6NT1 - chains A and C of the 4 polymer chains in the assembly; structure by X-ray diffraction, 2.20 A resolution.

== Chain A (and C) ==
Name: Catalase-3
Organism: Neurospora crassa (strain ATCC 24698 / 74-OR23-1A / CBS 708.71 / DSM 1257 / FGSC 987)
Notes: EC 1.11.1.6; chain C of this document is another copy of the same molecule, construct and numbering; everything in this record applies to it too
UniProt: Q9C169 (CAT3_NEUCR); residues 1-719 here = UniProt positions 1-719
Sequence (719 residues; each row starts with the number of its first residue):
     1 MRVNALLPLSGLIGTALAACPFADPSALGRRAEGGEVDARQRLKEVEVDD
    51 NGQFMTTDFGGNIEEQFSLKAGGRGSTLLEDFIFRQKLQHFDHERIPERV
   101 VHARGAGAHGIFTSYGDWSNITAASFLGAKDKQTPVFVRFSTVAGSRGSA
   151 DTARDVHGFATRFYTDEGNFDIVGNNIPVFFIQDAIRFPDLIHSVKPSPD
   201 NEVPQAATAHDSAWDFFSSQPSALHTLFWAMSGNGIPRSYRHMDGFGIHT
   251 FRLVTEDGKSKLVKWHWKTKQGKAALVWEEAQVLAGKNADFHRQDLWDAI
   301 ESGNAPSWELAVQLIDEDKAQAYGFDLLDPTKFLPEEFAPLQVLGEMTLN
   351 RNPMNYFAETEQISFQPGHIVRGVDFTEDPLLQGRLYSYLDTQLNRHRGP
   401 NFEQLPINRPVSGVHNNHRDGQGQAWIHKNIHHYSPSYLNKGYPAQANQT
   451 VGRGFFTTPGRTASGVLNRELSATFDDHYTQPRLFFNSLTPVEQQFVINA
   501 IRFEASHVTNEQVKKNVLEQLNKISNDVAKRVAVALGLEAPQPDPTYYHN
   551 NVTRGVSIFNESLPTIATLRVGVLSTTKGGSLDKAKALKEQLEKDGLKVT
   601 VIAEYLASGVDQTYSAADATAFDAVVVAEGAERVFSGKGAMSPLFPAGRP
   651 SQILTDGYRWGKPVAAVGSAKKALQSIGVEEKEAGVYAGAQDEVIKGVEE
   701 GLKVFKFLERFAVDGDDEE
Not modelled in the structure: 1-37 (chain C: 1-37, 717-719)
Ion coordination: heme Fe near Tyr389 (its only coordinating residue here)
Ligand contacts: heme (HEM): Arg99, Val100, Val101, His102, Arg139, Ser141, Gly158, Phe159, Ala160, Val173, Gly174, Asn175, Phe180, Ala185, Phe188, Ile248, His249, Ser364, Phe365, Leu381, Gly384, Arg385, Ser388, Tyr389, Thr392, Gln393, Arg396
Curated features (UniProtKB/Swiss-Prot):
  - active site: His102, Asn175
  - binding site (heme): Tyr389

== How chain A and chain C interact ==
Residue-residue contacts (242; chain A residue first):
  Arg40(A) - Ile427(C)
  Leu43(A) - Ile427(C)  hydrophobic
  Val46(A) - Ala425(C)
  Val46(A) - Trp426(C)
  Val46(A) - Ile427(C)  hydrogen bond (backbone-backbone)
  Glu47(A) - Ile427(C)
  Glu47(A) - Lys429(C)  salt bridge
  Val48(A) - Val414(C)
  Val48(A) - Trp426(C)  hydrophobic
  Val48(A) - Ile427(C)  hydrogen bond (backbone-backbone)
  Val48(A) - His428(C)
  Val48(A) - Lys429(C)  hydrogen bond (backbone-backbone)
  Asp49(A) - His415(C)  hydrogen bond (backbone-side chain)
  Asp50(A) - Val414(C)
  Asp50(A) - His415(C)  salt bridge
  Asp50(A) - Asn416(C)
  Asp50(A) - Arg419(C)  salt bridge
  Asp50(A) - Tyr443(C)
  Asp50(A) - Pro444(C)
  Asn51(A) - Tyr443(C)
  Gly52(A) - Tyr443(C)
  Gln53(A) - His415(C)
  Gln53(A) - Tyr443(C)
  Gln53(A) - Pro444(C)
  Gln53(A) - Ala445(C)  hydrogen bond (backbone-backbone)
  Phe54(A) - His415(C)
  Phe54(A) - Ala445(C)
  Phe54(A) - Gln446(C)
  Phe54(A) - Ala447(C)  hydrophobic
  Phe54(A) - Val451(C)  hydrophobic
  Phe54(A) - Gly452(C)
  Met55(A) - His415(C)
  Met55(A) - Asn416(C)
  Met55(A) - Asn417(C)
  Met55(A) - Pro444(C)
  Met55(A) - Ala445(C)  hydrogen bond (backbone-backbone)
  Met55(A) - Gln446(C)
  Thr56(A) - Gly413(C)
  Thr56(A) - Val414(C)
  Thr56(A) - His415(C)  hydrogen bond (side chain-backbone)
  Thr56(A) - Asn416(C)  hydrogen bond (backbone-side chain)
  Thr57(A) - Val414(C)
  Thr57(A) - Asn416(C)
  Asp58(A) - Glu403(C)
  Asp58(A) - Val414(C)
  Asp58(A) - Asn416(C)  hydrogen bond
  Asp58(A) - His418(C)  salt bridge
  Phe59(A) - Gly168(C)
  Phe59(A) - Asn169(C)  hydrogen bond (backbone-backbone)
  Phe59(A) - Gly368(C)
  Phe59(A) - His369(C)
  Phe59(A) - Ile370(C)
  Phe59(A) - Glu403(C)
  Phe59(A) - Pro410(C)
  Gly60(A) - Gly168(C)
  Gly60(A) - Pro410(C)
  Gly60(A) - Ser412(C)
  Gly61(A) - Glu167(C)
  Gly61(A) - Gly168(C)
  Asn62(A) - Ala447(C)
  Asn62(A) - Gly452(C)  hydrogen bond (side chain-backbone)
  Asn62(A) - Arg453(C)
  Asn62(A) - Gly454(C)
  Asn62(A) - Phe455(C)  hydrogen bond (backbone-backbone)
  Ile63(A) - Gln446(C)
  Ile63(A) - Ala447(C)  hydrogen bond (backbone-backbone)
  Glu64(A) - Gln446(C)
  Glu64(A) - Ala447(C)  hydrogen bond (backbone-backbone)
  Glu64(A) - Asn448(C)
  Glu65(A) - Gln446(C)  hydrogen bond
  Gln66(A) - Ser435(C)  hydrogen bond (side chain-backbone)
  Gln66(A) - Gln446(C)
  Leu69(A) - Thr457(C)
  Ala71(A) - Ala463(C)  hydrophobic
  Leu79(A) - Gln383(C)
  Leu79(A) - Gly384(C)
  Leu79(A) - Tyr387(C)  hydrophobic
  Glu80(A) - Phe376(C)
  Glu80(A) - Gln383(C)  hydrogen bond
  Glu80(A) - Leu386(C)
  Glu80(A) - Arg461(C)  salt bridge
  Phe82(A) - Gly368(C)
  Phe82(A) - Ile370(C)  hydrophobic
  Phe82(A) - Phe376(C)  hydrophobic
  Phe82(A) - Phe455(C)  hydrophobic
  Arg85(A) - Leu386(C)  hydrogen bond (side chain-backbone)
  Arg85(A) - Tyr387(C)
  Arg85(A) - Leu390(C)
  Gln86(A) - Leu390(C)
  Gln86(A) - His418(C)
  Lys87(A) - His418(C)
  Gln89(A) - Leu390(C)
  Gln89(A) - Asp391(C)
  Gln89(A) - Leu394(C)
  Gln89(A) - Phe402(C)
  His90(A) - Pro400(C)
  His90(A) - Asn401(C)  hydrogen bond
  His90(A) - His418(C)
  His90(A) - Arg419(C)  hydrogen bond (side chain-backbone)
  His90(A) - Asp420(C)
  His93(A) - Leu394(C)
  His93(A) - Pro400(C)
  His93(A) - Gly421(C)
  Glu94(A) - Arg419(C)
  Glu94(A) - Asp420(C)
  Glu94(A) - Gly421(C)  hydrogen bond (backbone-backbone)
  Ile96(A) - Gln422(C)
  Glu167(A) - Gly61(C)  hydrogen bond (backbone-backbone)
  Gly168(A) - Phe59(C)
  Gly168(A) - Gly60(C)
  Gly168(A) - Gly61(C)
  Asn169(A) - Phe59(C)  hydrogen bond (backbone-backbone)
  Met354(A) - Ile427(C)  hydrophobic
  Met354(A) - His428(C)
  Met354(A) - Lys429(C)
  Met354(A) - Ile431(C)
  Phe357(A) - Asp420(C)
  Phe357(A) - Gly421(C)
  Phe357(A) - Gln424(C)
  Ala358(A) - Trp426(C)
  Glu359(A) - Ile427(C)
  Gln362(A) - Gly421(C)
  Gln362(A) - Gly423(C)
  Gln362(A) - Gln424(C)  hydrogen bond (side chain-backbone)
  Gly368(A) - Phe59(C)
  Gly368(A) - Phe82(C)
  His369(A) - Phe59(C)
  Ile370(A) - Phe59(C)
  Ile370(A) - Phe82(C)  hydrophobic
  Asp375(A) - Glu80(C)
  Phe376(A) - Glu80(C)
  Phe376(A) - Phe82(C)  hydrophobic
  Gln383(A) - Leu79(C)
  Gln383(A) - Glu80(C)  hydrogen bond
  Leu386(A) - Glu80(C)
  Leu386(A) - Arg85(C)  hydrogen bond (backbone-side chain)
  Tyr387(A) - Leu79(C)  hydrophobic
  Tyr387(A) - Arg85(C)
  Leu390(A) - Arg85(C)
  Leu390(A) - Gln89(C)
  Leu394(A) - Gln89(C)
  Leu394(A) - His93(C)
  Arg396(A) - Gln422(C)  hydrogen bond (backbone-side chain)
  His397(A) - Gln422(C)
  Arg398(A) - Gln422(C)
  Pro400(A) - His90(C)
  Pro400(A) - His93(C)
  Asn401(A) - His90(C)  hydrogen bond
  Phe402(A) - Gln89(C)
  Glu403(A) - Asp58(C)
  Glu403(A) - Phe59(C)
  Leu405(A) - Gly423(C)
  Leu405(A) - Gln424(C)
  Pro406(A) - Ala425(C)
  Pro410(A) - Phe59(C)
  Pro410(A) - Gly60(C)
  Ser412(A) - Gly60(C)
  Gly413(A) - Thr56(C)
  Val414(A) - Val48(C)
  Val414(A) - Thr56(C)
  Val414(A) - Thr57(C)
  Val414(A) - Asp58(C)
  His415(A) - Asp49(C)  hydrogen bond (side chain-backbone)
  His415(A) - Asp50(C)  salt bridge
  His415(A) - Gln53(C)  hydrogen bond
  His415(A) - Phe54(C)
  His415(A) - Met55(C)
  His415(A) - Thr56(C)  hydrogen bond (backbone-backbone)
  Asn416(A) - Asp50(C)
  Asn416(A) - Met55(C)
  Asn416(A) - Thr56(C)  hydrogen bond (side chain-backbone)
  Asn416(A) - Thr57(C)
  Asn416(A) - Asp58(C)  hydrogen bond
  Asn417(A) - Met55(C)
  His418(A) - Asp58(C)  salt bridge
  His418(A) - Gln86(C)
  His418(A) - Lys87(C)
  His418(A) - His90(C)
  Arg419(A) - His90(C)  hydrogen bond (backbone-side chain)
  Arg419(A) - Glu94(C)
  Asp420(A) - His90(C)
  Asp420(A) - Glu94(C)
  Asp420(A) - Phe357(C)
  Gly421(A) - His93(C)
  Gly421(A) - Glu94(C)  hydrogen bond (backbone-backbone)
  Gly421(A) - Phe357(C)
  Gly421(A) - Gln362(C)
  Gln422(A) - Ile96(C)
  Gln422(A) - Arg396(C)  hydrogen bond (side chain-backbone)
  Gln422(A) - His397(C)  hydrogen bond (side chain-backbone)
  Gln422(A) - Arg398(C)
  Gly423(A) - Gln362(C)
  Gly423(A) - Leu405(C)
  Gln424(A) - Gln362(C)
  Gln424(A) - Leu405(C)
  Ala425(A) - Val46(C)
  Ala425(A) - Pro406(C)
  Trp426(A) - Val46(C)
  Trp426(A) - Val48(C)  hydrophobic
  Trp426(A) - Ala358(C)
  Ile427(A) - Arg40(C)
  Ile427(A) - Leu43(C)  hydrophobic
  Ile427(A) - Val46(C)  hydrogen bond (backbone-backbone)
  Ile427(A) - Glu47(C)
  Ile427(A) - Val48(C)  hydrogen bond (backbone-backbone)
  Ile427(A) - Met354(C)  hydrophobic
  Ile427(A) - Ala358(C)  hydrophobic
  Ile427(A) - Glu359(C)
  His428(A) - Val48(C)
  His428(A) - Met354(C)
  Lys429(A) - Val48(C)  hydrogen bond (backbone-backbone)
  Lys429(A) - Asp49(C)
  Lys429(A) - Met354(C)
  Ser435(A) - Met55(C)
  Ser435(A) - Gln66(C)
  Tyr443(A) - Asp50(C)
  Tyr443(A) - Gly52(C)
  Tyr443(A) - Gln53(C)
  Pro444(A) - Gln53(C)
  Pro444(A) - Met55(C)
  Ala445(A) - Gln53(C)  hydrogen bond (backbone-backbone)
  Ala445(A) - Phe54(C)
  Ala445(A) - Met55(C)  hydrogen bond (backbone-backbone)
  Gln446(A) - Phe54(C)
  Gln446(A) - Met55(C)
  Gln446(A) - Ile63(C)
  Gln446(A) - Glu64(C)
  Gln446(A) - Glu65(C)  hydrogen bond
  Gln446(A) - Gln66(C)
  Ala447(A) - Asn62(C)
  Ala447(A) - Ile63(C)  hydrogen bond (backbone-backbone)
  Ala447(A) - Glu64(C)  hydrogen bond (backbone-backbone)
  Asn448(A) - Glu64(C)
  Gly452(A) - Phe54(C)
  Gly452(A) - Asn62(C)  hydrogen bond (backbone-side chain)
  Arg453(A) - Asn62(C)
  Gly454(A) - Asn62(C)
  Phe455(A) - Asn62(C)  hydrogen bond (backbone-backbone)
  Phe455(A) - Phe82(C)  hydrophobic
  Thr457(A) - Leu69(C)
  Arg461(A) - Glu80(C)  salt bridge
  Ala463(A) - Ala71(C)  hydrophobic
Also at the interface, not in a pair above, chain A (106 interface residues in all): Ser76, Ile83, Arg95, Pro97, Asn355, Gly384, Asp391, Asn430, Pro436, Val451
Also at the interface, not in a pair above, chain C (107 interface residues in all): Asn51, Ile83, Arg95, Pro97, Asn355, Asp375, Asn430, Pro436, Leu467

== Overview ==
The interface between chain A and chain C involves 106 residues on one side and 107 on the other, with 47
hydrogen bonds and 8 salt bridges. Polar contacts include Glu47(A)-Lys429(C), Asp50(A)-His415(C) and
Asp50(A)-Arg419(C). Bound to chain A: heme.
Chain A and chain C are both Catalase-3 (Neurospora crassa (strain ATCC 24698 / 74-OR23-1A / CBS 708.71 / DSM
1257 / FGSC 987)); the structure, Catalase 3 from N.Crassa in ferrous state (2.89 MGy), was determined by
X-ray diffraction (same publication as 6NSW, 6NSY, 6NSZ, 6NT0 and 4AJ9).
